PDB entry 8OQR | X-ray diffraction, 2.40 A resolution | chains B and C of the 4 polymer chains in the assembly

== Chain B ==
Name: 3-hydroxyacyl-CoA dehydrogenase
Source organism: Mycobacterium tuberculosis H37Rv
Notes: EC 1.1.1.35
UniProtKB: O53872 (O53872_MYCTU); numbering as in UniProt (aligned over 1-720)
Chain sequence (736 residues; each row starts with the number of its first residue; numbers below 1 keep their minus sign (Met-15 is residue -15)):
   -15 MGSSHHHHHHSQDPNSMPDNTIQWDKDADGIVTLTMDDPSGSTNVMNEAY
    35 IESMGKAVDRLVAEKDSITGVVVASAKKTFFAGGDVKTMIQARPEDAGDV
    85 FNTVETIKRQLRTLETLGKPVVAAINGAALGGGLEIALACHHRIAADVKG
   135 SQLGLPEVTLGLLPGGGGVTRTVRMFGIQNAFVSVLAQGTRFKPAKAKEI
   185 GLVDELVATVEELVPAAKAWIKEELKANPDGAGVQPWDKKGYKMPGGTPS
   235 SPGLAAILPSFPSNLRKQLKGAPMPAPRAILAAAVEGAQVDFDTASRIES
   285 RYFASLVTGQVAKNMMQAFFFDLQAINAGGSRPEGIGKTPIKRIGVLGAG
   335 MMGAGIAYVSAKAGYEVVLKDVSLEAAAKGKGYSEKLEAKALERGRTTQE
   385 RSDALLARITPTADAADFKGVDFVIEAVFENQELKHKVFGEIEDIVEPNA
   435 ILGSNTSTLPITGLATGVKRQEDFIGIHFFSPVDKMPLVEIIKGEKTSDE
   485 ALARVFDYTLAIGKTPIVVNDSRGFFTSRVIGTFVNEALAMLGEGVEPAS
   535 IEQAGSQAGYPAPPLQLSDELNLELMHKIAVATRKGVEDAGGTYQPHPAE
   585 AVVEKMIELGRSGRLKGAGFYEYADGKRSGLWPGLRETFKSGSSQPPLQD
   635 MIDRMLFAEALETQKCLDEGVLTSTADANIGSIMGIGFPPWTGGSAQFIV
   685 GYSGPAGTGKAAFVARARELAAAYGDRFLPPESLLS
Not modelled in the structure: -15, -7 to -1
Differences from the reference sequence: initiating methionine (-15); expression tag (-14 to 0)
Small-molecule neighbours:
  - 4-cyanobenzenesulfonic acid (VWT), molecule 1: Gly67, Gly68, Asp69, Val70, Met73, Leu114, Gly115, Gly116, Pro140, Glu141, Leu144
  - 4-cyanobenzenesulfonic acid (VWT), molecule 2: Thr72, Met73, Gln75, Ala76, Asp80, Asp83, Val84, Thr87, Val88, Phe287, Val291

== Chain C ==
Name: Putative acyltransferase Rv0859
Source organism: Mycobacterium tuberculosis H37Rv
Notes: EC 2.3.1.-
UniProtKB: O53871 (Y0859_MYCTU); numbering as in UniProt (aligned over 1-403)
Chain sequence (403 residues; row label = number of the first residue in the row):
     1 MSEEAFIYEAIRTPRGKQKNGSLHEVKPLSLVVGLIDELRKRHPDLDENL
    51 ISDVILGCVSPVGDQGGDIARAAVLASGMPVTSGGVQLNRFCASGLEAVN
   101 TAAQKVRSGWDDLVLAGGVESMSRVPMGSDGGAMGLDPATNYDVMFVPQS
   151 IGADLIATIEGFSREDVDAYALRSQQKAAEAWSGGYFAKSVVPVRDQNGL
   201 LILDHDEHMRPDTTKEGLAKLKPAFEGLAALGGFDDVALQKYHWVEKINH
   251 VHTGGNSSGIVDGAALVMIGSAAAGKLQGLTPRARIVATATSGADPVIML
   301 TGPTPATRKVLDRAGLTVDDIDLFELNEAFASVVLKFQKDLNIPDEKLNV
   351 NGGAIAMGHPLGATGAMILGTMVDELERRNARRALITLCIGGGMGVATII
   401 ERV
Not modelled in the structure: 1, 293-303

== Chain B / chain C interface ==
Residue-residue contacts (45; chain B residue first):
  Ala239(B) with Leu136(C)
  Leu242(B) with Gly135(C); Leu136(C), hydrophobic
  Pro243(B) with Gly135(C); Leu136(C); Asn141(C), hydrogen bond (backbone-side chain); Phe234(C)
  Ser244(B) with Gly232(C)
  Pro246(B) with Pro138(C), hydrophobic; Asn141(C); Tyr142(C)
  Ser247(B) with Gly232(C), hydrogen bond (side chain-backbone); Gly233(C); Phe234(C); Val237(C)
  Asn248(B) with Leu231(C); Gly232(C), hydrogen bond (backbone-backbone); Gly233(C)
  Arg250(B) with Tyr142(C), hydrogen bond (side chain-backbone); Met145(C), hydrogen bond; Val237(C); Gln240(C), hydrogen bond (backbone-side chain)
  Lys251(B) with Gly233(C); Asp236(C)
  Leu253(B) with Tyr142(C)
  Lys254(B) with Gln240(C)
  Gly255(B) with Gln240(C)
  Arg262(B) with Ala139(C); Tyr142(C); Asp143(C), salt bridge
  Leu265(B) with Pro138(C), hydrophobic
  Val269(B) with Pro138(C), hydrophobic
  Glu270(B) with Asp137(C)
  Glu531(B) with Trp244(C)
  Ala533(B) with His243(C); Trp244(C)
  Ser534(B) with His243(C), hydrogen bond; Trp244(C)
  Gln537(B) with Leu239(C), hydrogen bond (side chain-backbone); Gln240(C); His243(C)
  Gln541(B) with Gln240(C), hydrogen bond (side chain-backbone)
  Gly614(B) with Glu246(C)
  Leu615(B) with Glu246(C), hydrogen bond (backbone-side chain)
  Leu632(B) with His243(C)
Interface residues without a listed pair, chain B (29 interface residues in all): Leu249, Ala256, Ala266, Tyr286, Met635
Interface residues without a listed pair, chain C (22 interface residues in all): Phe146, Val245

== Summary ==
The interface between chain B and chain C involves 29 residues on one side and 22 on the other; the contacts
include 10 hydrogen bonds and 1 salt bridge. Polar contacts include Arg262(B)-Asp143(C), Pro243(B)-Asn141(C)
and Ser247(B)-Gly232(C). Ligands of chain B: 4-cyanobenzenesulfonic acid.
Here chain B is 3-hydroxyacyl-CoA dehydrogenase and chain C is Putative acyltransferase Rv0859, both from
Mycobacterium tuberculosis H37Rv. Entry 8OQR (Structure of Mycobacterium tuberculosis beta-oxidation
trifunctional enzyme in complex with Fragment-M-80) was determined by X-ray diffraction (same publication as
8OPU, 8OPV, 8OPW, 8OPX, 8OPY, 8OQL and 10 further entries).
